Entry 6XJI (electron microscopy, 4.00 A resolution); this record covers chains A and B of the 4 polymer chains in the assembly.

# Chain A (and B)
Molecule: Phenol-soluble modulin export ABC transporter permease subunit PmtD
From: Staphylococcus aureus
Notes: chain B of this document is another copy of the same molecule, construct and numbering; everything in this record applies to it too
UniProtKB: A0A641A693 (A0A641A693_STAAU); residue numbers follow UniProt; this construct covers 2-246
Chain sequence (266 residues; numbered -19 to 246; the number before each row is that of its first residue; numbers below 1 keep their minus sign (Met-19 is residue -19)):
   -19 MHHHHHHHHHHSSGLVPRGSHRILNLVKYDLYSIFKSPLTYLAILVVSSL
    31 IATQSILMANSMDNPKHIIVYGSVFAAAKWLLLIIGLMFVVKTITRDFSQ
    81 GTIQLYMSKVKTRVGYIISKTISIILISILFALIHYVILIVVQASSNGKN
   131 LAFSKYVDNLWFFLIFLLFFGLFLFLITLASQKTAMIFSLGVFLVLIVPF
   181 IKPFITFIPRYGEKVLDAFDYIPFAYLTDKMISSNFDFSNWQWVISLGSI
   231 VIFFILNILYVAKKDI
Unresolved in the structure: -19 to -5
Sequence notes: initiating methionine (-19); expression tag (-18 to 1)

# Chain A / chain B interface
Contacting residue pairs - 32 pairs, chain A then chain B:
  Leu37(A) - Arg190(B)  hydrogen bond (backbone-side chain)
  Met38(A) - Ile188(B)
  Met38(A) - Pro189(B)  hydrophobic
  Met42(A) - Ile188(B)
  Met42(A) - Pro189(B)
  Met42(A) - Arg190(B)  hydrogen bond (side chain-backbone)
  Trp60(A) - Phe180(B)  hydrophobic
  Ala165(A) - Phe168(B)  hydrophobic
  Met166(A) - Phe168(B)  hydrophobic
  Phe168(A) - Ala165(B)  hydrophobic
  Phe168(A) - Met166(B)  hydrophobic
  Ser169(A) - Val172(B)
  Val172(A) - Ser169(B)
  Val172(A) - Val172(B)  hydrophobic
  Val172(A) - Phe173(B)  hydrophobic
  Phe173(A) - Val172(B)  hydrophobic
  Phe173(A) - Leu176(B)  hydrophobic
  Leu176(A) - Phe173(B)  hydrophobic
  Leu176(A) - Leu176(B)  hydrophobic
  Leu176(A) - Ile177(B)  hydrophobic
  Ile177(A) - Leu176(B)  hydrophobic
  Pro179(A) - Phe180(B)  hydrophobic
  Phe180(A) - Trp60(B)  hydrophobic
  Phe180(A) - Pro179(B)  hydrophobic
  Phe184(A) - Ile212(B)  hydrophobic
  Ile188(A) - Met38(B)
  Ile188(A) - Met42(B)
  Pro189(A) - Met38(B)  hydrophobic
  Pro189(A) - Met42(B)
  Arg190(A) - Leu37(B)  hydrogen bond (side chain-backbone)
  Arg190(A) - Met42(B)  hydrogen bond (backbone-side chain)
  Ile212(A) - Phe184(B)  hydrophobic
Also at the interface, not in a pair above, chain A (24 interface residues in all): Gln34, Ser41, Ile185, Phe187, Tyr191
Also at the interface, not in a pair above, chain B (24 interface residues in all): Gln34, Ser41, Ile185, Phe187, Tyr191

# Overview
Chain A and chain B each contribute 24 residues to their interface, with 4 hydrogen bonds. Among the polar
pairs are Leu37(A)-Arg190(B) and Met42(A)-Arg190(B).
Both chains are Phenol-soluble modulin export ABC transporter permease subunit PmtD (Staphylococcus aureus).
Entry 6XJI (PmtCD ABC exporter at C1 symmetry) was determined by electron microscopy, deposited together with
6U2D, 6XFU and 6XJH.
